Entry 2Q8V (X-ray diffraction, 2.50 A resolution); this record covers chains A and B.

== Chain A (and B) ==
Protein: NblA protein
From: Thermosynechococcus vulcanus
Notes: chain B of this document is another copy of the same molecule, construct and numbering; everything in this record applies to it too
Amino-acid sequence (63 residues; each row starts with the number of its first residue):
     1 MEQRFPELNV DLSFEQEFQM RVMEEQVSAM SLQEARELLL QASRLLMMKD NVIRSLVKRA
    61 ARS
Not modelled in the structure: 1-7, 61-63 (chain B: 1-11, 63)
From the paper describing this entry:
  - self-association interface (contacts with another copy of this molecule); pairs are residue here / residue on that copy: Glu-17/Arg-44 (salt bridge), Lys-49/Asp-50 (salt bridge), Ile-53/Ile-53 (hydrophobic contact)

== How chain A and chain B interact ==
Residue-residue contacts (66):
  Leu-8(A) / Ser-55(B)
  Leu-8(A) / Leu-56(B)  hydrophobic
  Asn-9(A) / Asn-51(B)
  Asn-9(A) / Val-52(B)  hydrogen bond (backbone-backbone)
  Asn-9(A) / Ser-55(B)  hydrogen bond (backbone-side chain)
  Val-10(A) / Met-48(B)
  Val-10(A) / Asn-51(B)
  Val-10(A) / Val-52(B)  hydrophobic
  Asp-11(A) / Asn-51(B)  hydrogen bond (backbone-side chain)
  Leu-12(A) / Arg-44(B)
  Leu-12(A) / Met-48(B)  hydrophobic
  Gln-16(A) / Met-47(B)
  Gln-16(A) / Asn-51(B)  hydrogen bond
  Glu-17(A) / Arg-44(B)  salt bridge
  Met-20(A) / Leu-40(B)
  Met-20(A) / Arg-44(B)
  Met-20(A) / Met-47(B)  hydrophobic
  Met-23(A) / Leu-39(B)  hydrophobic
  Met-23(A) / Leu-40(B)
  Met-23(A) / Ser-43(B)
  Glu-24(A) / Leu-40(B)
  Val-27(A) / Arg-36(B)  hydrogen bond (backbone-side chain)
  Val-27(A) / Leu-39(B)  hydrophobic
  Ser-28(A) / Arg-36(B)  hydrogen bond (backbone-side chain)
  Met-30(A) / Leu-32(B)
  Met-30(A) / Arg-36(B)  hydrogen bond (backbone-side chain)
  Met-30(A) / Leu-39(B)  hydrophobic
  Ser-31(A) / Leu-32(B)
  Leu-32(A) / Met-30(B)
  Leu-32(A) / Ser-31(B)
  Leu-32(A) / Leu-32(B)
  Ala-35(A) / Ala-35(B)  hydrophobic
  Arg-36(A) / Val-27(B)  hydrogen bond (side chain-backbone)
  Arg-36(A) / Ser-28(B)  hydrogen bond (side chain-backbone)
  Arg-36(A) / Met-30(B)  hydrogen bond (side chain-backbone)
  Leu-39(A) / Val-27(B)  hydrophobic
  Leu-39(A) / Met-30(B)  hydrophobic
  Leu-39(A) / Ala-35(B)
  Leu-39(A) / Leu-38(B)  hydrophobic
  Leu-39(A) / Leu-39(B)
  Leu-40(A) / Met-20(B)
  Leu-40(A) / Met-23(B)
  Leu-40(A) / Glu-24(B)
  Leu-40(A) / Val-27(B)  hydrophobic
  Ala-42(A) / Ala-42(B)  hydrophobic
  Ser-43(A) / Met-23(B)
  Arg-44(A) / Met-20(B)
  Arg-44(A) / Arg-21(B)
  Leu-46(A) / Ala-42(B)  hydrophobic
  Leu-46(A) / Leu-45(B)  hydrophobic
  Leu-46(A) / Leu-46(B)  hydrophobic
  Leu-46(A) / Lys-49(B)
  Met-47(A) / Gln-19(B)
  Met-47(A) / Met-20(B)  hydrophobic
  Met-47(A) / Met-23(B)  hydrophobic
  Lys-49(A) / Leu-46(B)
  Lys-49(A) / Lys-49(B)
  Lys-49(A) / Asp-50(B)  salt bridge
  Asp-50(A) / Lys-49(B)  salt bridge
  Asn-51(A) / Leu-12(B)  hydrogen bond (side chain-backbone)
  Asn-51(A) / Phe-14(B)
  Val-52(A) / Ile-53(B)  hydrophobic
  Ile-53(A) / Ile-53(B)  hydrophobic
  Arg-54(A) / Phe-14(B)
  Leu-56(A) / Ile-53(B)  hydrophobic
  Leu-56(A) / Leu-56(B)  hydrophobic
Also at the interface, not in a pair above, chain A (36 interface residues in all): Gln-19, Ala-29, Leu-38, Leu-45, Val-57
Also at the interface, not in a pair above, chain B (36 interface residues in all): Ser-13, Glu-17, Ala-29, Arg-54, Val-57

== Summary ==
Chain A and chain B each contribute 36 residues to their interface; the contacts include 11 hydrogen bonds and
3 salt bridges. Polar contacts include Glu-17(A)/Arg-44(B), Lys-49(A)/Asp-50(B) and Asn-9(A)/Ser-55(B). From
the paper: a self-association interface involving Glu-17(A), Arg-44(A) and Lys-49(A) among others.
Both chains are NblA protein (Thermosynechococcus vulcanus). Entry 2Q8V (NblA protein from T. vulcanus
crystallized with urea) was determined by X-ray diffraction together with 3CS5 and 2QDO from the same study.
